Entry 7QY6 (X-ray diffraction, 1.65 A resolution); this record covers chains AAA and DDD of the 4 polymer chains in the assembly.

[Chain AAA]
Protein: Isoaspartyl peptidase
From: Escherichia coli
Notes: EC 3.4.19.5
UniProt: P37595 (IAAA_ECOLI); numbering as in UniProt (aligned over 1-178)
Chain sequence (178 residues; row label = number of the first residue in the row):
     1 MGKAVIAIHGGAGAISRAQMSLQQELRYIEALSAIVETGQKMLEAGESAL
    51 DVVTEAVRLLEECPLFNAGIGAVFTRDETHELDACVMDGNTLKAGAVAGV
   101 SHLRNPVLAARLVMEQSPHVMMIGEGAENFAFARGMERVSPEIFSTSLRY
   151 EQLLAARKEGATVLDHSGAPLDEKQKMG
Unresolved in the structure: 1-2, 157-178
Ion coordination: Na+: Leu60, Glu61, Cys63, Phe66, Ala68, Ile70
Swiss-Prot annotation at these positions:
  - site: Gly178 (Cleavage)
Reported in the primary citation:
  - catalytic residues: Asn67 (citing earlier work)
  - Na+ coordination: Phe66 to Ile70 (citing earlier work)

[Chain DDD]
Protein: Beta-aspartyl-peptidase
From: Escherichia coli
Notes: EC 3.4.19.5
UniProt: A0A246NXR9 (A0A246NXR9_ECOLX); residues 179-321 here = UniProt positions 179-321
Chain sequence (143 residues; each row starts with the number of its first residue):
   179 TVGAVALDLDGNLAAATSTGGMTNKLPGRVGDSPLVGAGCYANNASVAVS
   229 CTGTGEVFIRALAAYDIAALMDYGGLSLAEACERVVMEKLPALGGSGGLI
   279 AIDHEGNVALPFNTEGMYRAWGYAGDTPTTGIYREKGDTVATQ
Unresolved in the structure: 314-321
Reported in the primary citation:
  - catalytic residues: Thr179, Thr197, Thr230, Gly231 (citing earlier work)

[Interface between chain AAA and chain DDD]
Pairs across the interface (21):
  Thr91(AAA) - Arg238(DDD)  hydrogen bond (backbone-side chain)
  Leu92(AAA) - Arg238(DDD)  hydrogen bond (backbone-side chain)
  Lys93(AAA) - Arg238(DDD)
  Pro118(AAA) - Glu234(DDD)
  His119(AAA) - Leu204(DDD)
  His119(AAA) - Arg207(DDD)
  His119(AAA) - Glu234(DDD)  salt bridge
  Val120(AAA) - Glu234(DDD)
  Val120(AAA) - Ile237(DDD)  hydrophobic
  Val120(AAA) - Arg238(DDD)
  Met121(AAA) - Gly206(DDD)
  Met121(AAA) - Arg207(DDD)
  Met121(AAA) - Val208(DDD)  hydrogen bond (backbone-backbone)
  Met122(AAA) - Leu204(DDD)  hydrophobic
  Met122(AAA) - Pro205(DDD)
  Met122(AAA) - Gly206(DDD)
  Met122(AAA) - Arg207(DDD)
  Ile123(AAA) - Gly206(DDD)  hydrogen bond (backbone-backbone)
  Ile123(AAA) - Val208(DDD)  hydrophobic
  Gly126(AAA) - Pro205(DDD)
  Phe130(AAA) - Leu204(DDD)  hydrophobic
Interface residues without a listed pair, chain AAA (12 interface residues in all): Met87
Interface residues without a listed pair, chain DDD (10 interface residues in all): Leu213, Leu271

[Summary]
12 residues of chain AAA face 10 of chain DDD across their interface; the contacts include 4 hydrogen bonds
and 1 salt bridge. Among the polar pairs are His119(AAA)-Glu234(DDD), Thr91(AAA)-Arg238(DDD) and
Leu92(AAA)-Arg238(DDD). Leu60(AAA), Glu61(AAA), Cys63(AAA), Phe66(AAA), Ala68(AAA) and Ile70(AAA) coordinate
Na+. From the paper: catalytic residues Asn67(AAA) and Thr179(DDD) among others; Na+ coordination by
Phe66(AAA).
Here chain AAA is Isoaspartyl peptidase and chain DDD is Beta-aspartyl-peptidase, both from Escherichia coli.
Entry 7QY6 (Structure of E.coli Class 2 L-asparaginase EcAIII, wild type (WT EcAIII)) was determined by X-ray
diffraction (same publication as 7QQ8, 7QSF, 7QTC, 7QVR, 7QYM, 7QYX, 7R1G and 7R5C).
